Entry 2IZM (X-ray diffraction, 2.70 A resolution); this record covers chains B and R of the 5 polymer chains in the assembly.

[Chain B]
Name: Capsid protein
From: Escherichia phage MS2
UniProtKB: C0M1L4 (C0M1L4_BPMS2); residues 1-129 here correspond to UniProt positions 2-130 (UniProt number = residue number + 1)
Chain sequence (129 residues; row label = number of the first residue in the row):
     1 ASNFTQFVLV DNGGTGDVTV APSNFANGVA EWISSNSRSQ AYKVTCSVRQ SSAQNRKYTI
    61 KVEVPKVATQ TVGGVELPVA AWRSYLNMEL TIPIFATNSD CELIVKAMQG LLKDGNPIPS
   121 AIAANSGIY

[Chain R]
Molecule: 19-nt RNA strand
Sequence (19 nucleotides; row label = number of the first residue in the row):
     1 ACAUGCGGAU CACCCAUGU
Unresolved in the structure: 1-3, 17-19

[Chain B / chain R interface]
Pairs across the interface - 16 pairs, chain B then chain R:
  Val29(B) - C6(R)  base contact
  Thr45(B) - C6(R)  base contact
  Ser47(B) - C6(R)  hydrogen bond to the base
  Arg49(B) - C6(R)  sugar contact
  Arg49(B) - G8(R)  salt bridge to the phosphate
  Ser51(B) - G8(R)  phosphate contact
  Ser51(B) - A9(R)  hydrogen bond to the phosphate
  Ser52(B) - G8(R)  phosphate contact
  Ser52(B) - A9(R)  hydrogen bond to the phosphate
  Asn55(B) - A9(R)  hydrogen bond to the phosphate
  Asn55(B) - U10(R)  hydrogen bond to the phosphate
  Lys57(B) - G8(R)  salt bridge to the phosphate
  Lys57(B) - A9(R)  salt bridge to the phosphate
  Thr59(B) - C6(R)  base contact
  Lys61(B) - C6(R)  salt bridge to the phosphate
  Thr91(B) - C11(R)  base contact
Interface residues without a listed pair, chain B (12 interface residues in all): Asn87
Interface residues without a listed pair, chain R (6 interface residues in all): G7

[Summary]
Chain B and chain R form an interface of 12 and 6 residues respectively, with 5 hydrogen bonds and 4 salt
bridges. Polar contacts include Ser47(B)-C6(R), Ser51(B)-A9(R) and Ser52(B)-A9(R).
Chain B is Capsid protein (Escherichia phage MS2) and chain R is a 19-nt RNA strand; the structure, MS2-RNA
hairpin (C-10) complex, was determined by X-ray diffraction, deposited together with 2IZ8 and 2IZN.
